7VOP - chains O and P of the 32 polymer chains in the assembly; structure by electron microscopy, 8.70 A resolution (very low resolution: no residue pairs are listed; an interface is given only as per-side residue counts).

[Chain O]
Name: Nuclear pore complex protein Nup96
Organism: Xenopus laevis
Reference sequence: A0A1B8XZT4 (A0A1B8XZT4_XENTR); residues 1-924 here correspond to UniProt positions 867-1790 (UniProt number = residue number + 866)
Amino-acid sequence (924 residues; numbered 1 to 924; the number before each row is that of its first residue):
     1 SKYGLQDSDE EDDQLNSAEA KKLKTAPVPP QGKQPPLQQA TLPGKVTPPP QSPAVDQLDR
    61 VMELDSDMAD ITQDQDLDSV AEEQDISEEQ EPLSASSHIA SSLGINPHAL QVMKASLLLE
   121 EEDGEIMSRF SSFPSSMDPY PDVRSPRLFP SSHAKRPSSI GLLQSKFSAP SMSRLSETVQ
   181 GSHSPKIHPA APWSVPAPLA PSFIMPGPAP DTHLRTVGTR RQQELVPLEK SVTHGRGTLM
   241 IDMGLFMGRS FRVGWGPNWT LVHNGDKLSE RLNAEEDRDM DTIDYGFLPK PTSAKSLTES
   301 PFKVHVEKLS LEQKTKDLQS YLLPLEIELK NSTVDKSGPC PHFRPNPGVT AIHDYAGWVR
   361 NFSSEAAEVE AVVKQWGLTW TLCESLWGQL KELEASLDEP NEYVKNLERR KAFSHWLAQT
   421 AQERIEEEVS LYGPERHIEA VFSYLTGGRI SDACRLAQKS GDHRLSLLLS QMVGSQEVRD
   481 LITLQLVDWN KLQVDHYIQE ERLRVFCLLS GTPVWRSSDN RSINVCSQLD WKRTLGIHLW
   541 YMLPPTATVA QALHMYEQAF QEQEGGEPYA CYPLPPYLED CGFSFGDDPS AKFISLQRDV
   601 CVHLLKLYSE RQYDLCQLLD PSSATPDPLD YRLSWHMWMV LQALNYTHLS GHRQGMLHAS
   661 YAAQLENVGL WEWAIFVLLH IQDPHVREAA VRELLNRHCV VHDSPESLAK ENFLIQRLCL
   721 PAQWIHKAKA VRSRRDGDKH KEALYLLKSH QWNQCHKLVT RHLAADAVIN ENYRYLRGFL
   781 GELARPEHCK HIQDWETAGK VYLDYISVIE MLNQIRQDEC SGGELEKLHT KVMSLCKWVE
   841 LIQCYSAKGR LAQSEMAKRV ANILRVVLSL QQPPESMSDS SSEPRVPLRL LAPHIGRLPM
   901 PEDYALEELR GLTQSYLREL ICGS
Disordered / not traced: 1-237, 875-924

[Chain P]
Name: GATOR complex protein SEC13
Organism: Xenopus laevis
Reference sequence: Q7ZYJ8 (Q7ZYJ8_XENLA); numbering as in UniProt (aligned over 1-320)
Amino-acid sequence (320 residues; each row starts with the number of its first residue):
     1 MVSVINTVDT SHEDMIHDAQ MDYYGIRLAT CSSDRSVKIF DVKNGGQILI ADLRGHDGPV
    61 WQVAWAHPMY GNILASCSYD RKVIIWKEEN GTWEKTYEYT GHDSSVNSVC WAPHDFGLVL
   121 ACGSSDGAIS ILTFTGDGPW EVKKISNAHT IGCNAVSWAP SVIPGSLVDQ PSSQKPNYIK
   181 RFVSGGCDNL VKIWREEDGQ WKEDQKLEAH SDWVRDVAWA PSIGLPTSTI ASCSQDGRVY
   241 IWTSDDAATN CWTPKLLHKF NDVVWHVSWS ITANILAVSG GDNKVTLWKE SVDGQWACIS
   301 DVNKGQGAVS TVTEGQLNDQ
Disordered / not traced: 1-10, 305-320

[Interface between chain O and chain P]
At this resolution (9 A) residue pairs are not listed: 54 residues of chain O and 54 of chain P lie at the interface.

[Summary]
The chain O/chain P interface involves 54 residues from each chain.
Chain O is Nuclear pore complex protein Nup96 and chain P is GATOR complex protein SEC13, both from Xenopus
laevis; the structure, Cryo-EM structure of Xenopus laevis nuclear pore complex cytoplasmic ring subunit, was
determined by electron microscopy, deposited together with 7VCI.
